Entry 5VL4 (X-ray diffraction, 4.10 A resolution (low resolution: residue-level contacts below are approximate; hydrogen-bond / salt-bridge calls are withheld)); this record covers chain A.

# Chain A
Protein: T33-53H-B
Organism: Thermoplasma acidophilum
Amino-acid sequence (185 residues; each row starts with the number of its first residue; numbers below 1 keep their minus sign (Met-21 is residue -21)):
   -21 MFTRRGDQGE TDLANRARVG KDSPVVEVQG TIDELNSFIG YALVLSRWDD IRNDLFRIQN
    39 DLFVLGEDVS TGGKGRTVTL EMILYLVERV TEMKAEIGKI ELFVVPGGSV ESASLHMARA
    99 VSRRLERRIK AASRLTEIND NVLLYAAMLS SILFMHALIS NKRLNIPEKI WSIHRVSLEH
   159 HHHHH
Disordered / not traced: -21 to 0, 150-163
Reported in the primary citation:
  - self-association interface (contacts with another copy of this molecule): Gly76 to Phe81

# Summary
The paper reports a self-association interface involving Gly76.
Chain A is T33-53H-B (Thermoplasma acidophilum); the structure, Accidental minimum contact crystal lattice
formed by a redesigned protein oligomer, was determined by X-ray diffraction (same publication as 5CY5).
